Entry 5AL6 (X-ray diffraction, 0.80 A resolution); this record covers chain A.

Chain A:
Molecule: Anastral spindle 2
From: Drosophila melanogaster
Notes: fragment: central coiled-coil domain, residues 193-229
UniProtKB: Q9XZ31 (Q9XZ31_DROME); residues 193-229 here = UniProt positions 193-229
Amino-acid sequence (49 residues; row label = number of the first residue in the row; note: 761 numbers in that range are skipped by the numbering (no residue carries them; nothing is unmodelled there)):
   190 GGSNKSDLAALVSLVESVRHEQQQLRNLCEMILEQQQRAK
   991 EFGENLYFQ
Not modelled in the structure: 190-194
Differences from the reference sequence: expression tag (190-192, 991-999)
Ion coordination: Na+ near Gln-211 (its only coordinating residue here)
What the authors report for this chain:
  - self-association interface (contacts with another copy of this molecule); pairs are residue here / residue on that copy: Arg-208/Glu-210 (salt bridge)

In short:
From the paper: a self-association interface involving Arg-208 and Glu-210.
Chain A is Anastral spindle 2 (Drosophila melanogaster); the structure, Central Coiled-Coil Domain (CCCD) of
Drosophila melanogaster Ana2. A natural, parallel, tetrameric coiled-coil bundle, was determined by X-ray
diffraction together with 5AL7 from the same study.
